PDB entry 8C2I | electron microscopy, 2.70 A resolution | chains B and C of the 8 polymer chains in the assembly

Chain B (and C):
Name: Isoform Flip of Glutamate receptor 1
Organism: Rattus norvegicus
Notes: chain C of this document is another copy of the same molecule, construct and numbering; everything in this record applies to it too
Reference sequence: P19490 (GRIA1_RAT), isoform P19490-2; the construct has insertions or renumbered stretches relative to UniProt, so the offset changes along the chain: -25 to -7 = UniProt 1-19; 2-889 = UniProt 20-907
Chain sequence (915 residues; each row starts with the number of its first residue; numbers below 1 keep their minus sign (Met-25 is residue -25)):
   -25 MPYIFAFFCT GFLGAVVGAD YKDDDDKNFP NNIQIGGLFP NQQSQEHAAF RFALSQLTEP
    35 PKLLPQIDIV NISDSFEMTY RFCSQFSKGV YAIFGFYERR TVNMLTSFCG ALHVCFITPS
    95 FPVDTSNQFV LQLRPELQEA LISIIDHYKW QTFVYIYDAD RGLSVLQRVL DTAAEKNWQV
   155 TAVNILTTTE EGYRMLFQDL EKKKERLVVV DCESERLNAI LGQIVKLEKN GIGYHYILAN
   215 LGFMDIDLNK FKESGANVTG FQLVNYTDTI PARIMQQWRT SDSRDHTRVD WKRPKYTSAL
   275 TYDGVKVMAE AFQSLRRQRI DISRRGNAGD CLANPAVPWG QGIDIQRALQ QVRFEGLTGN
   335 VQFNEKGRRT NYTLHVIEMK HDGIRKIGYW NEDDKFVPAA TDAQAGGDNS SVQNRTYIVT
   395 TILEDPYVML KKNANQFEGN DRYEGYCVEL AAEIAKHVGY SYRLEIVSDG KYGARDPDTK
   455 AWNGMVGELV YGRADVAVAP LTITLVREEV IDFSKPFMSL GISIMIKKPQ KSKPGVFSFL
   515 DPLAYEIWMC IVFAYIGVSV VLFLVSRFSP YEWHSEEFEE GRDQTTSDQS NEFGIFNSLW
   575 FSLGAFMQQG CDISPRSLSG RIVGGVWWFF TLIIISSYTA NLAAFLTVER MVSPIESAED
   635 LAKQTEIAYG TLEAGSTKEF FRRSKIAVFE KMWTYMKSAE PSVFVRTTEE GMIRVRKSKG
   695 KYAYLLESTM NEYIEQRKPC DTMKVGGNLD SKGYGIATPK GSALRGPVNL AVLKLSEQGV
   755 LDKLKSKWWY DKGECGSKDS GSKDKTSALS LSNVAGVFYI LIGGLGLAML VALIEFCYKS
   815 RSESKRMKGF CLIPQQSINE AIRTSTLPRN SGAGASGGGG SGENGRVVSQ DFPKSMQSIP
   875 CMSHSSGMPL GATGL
Unresolved in the structure: -25 to 505, 548-565, 625-777, 816-889 (chain C: -25 to 505, 546-565, 627-779, 816-889)
Construct notes: insertion (-6 to 1)

How chain B and chain C interact:
Pairs across the interface (80; chain B residue first):
  Asp515(B) with Ala782(C)
  Pro516(B) with Ala782(C); Leu783(C), hydrogen bond (backbone-backbone)
  Leu517(B) with Leu783(C)
  Ala518(B) with Ala782(C); Leu783(C), hydrogen bond (backbone-backbone)
  Ile521(B) with Leu783(C); Ser784(C); Leu785(C), hydrophobic; Val788(C), hydrophobic
  Cys524(B) with Leu785(C), hydrophobic; Phe792(C)
  Ala528(B) with Leu795(C), hydrophobic
  Gly531(B) with Leu799(C)
  Val532(B) with Leu795(C), hydrophobic
  Val535(B) with Met803(C), hydrophobic
  Leu538(B) with Met803(C), hydrophobic
  Val539(B) with Ala802(C); Ala806(C), hydrophobic
  Phe542(B) with Ala806(C), hydrophobic
  Pro544(B) with Phe810(C)
  Ala579(B) with Gln583(C), hydrogen bond (backbone-side chain)
  Gln582(B) with Gln582(C)
  Ser588(B) with Trp574(C); Cys585(C); Asp586(C)
  Pro589(B) with Trp574(C)
  Arg590(B) with Phe570(C)
  Leu592(B) with Phe570(C), hydrophobic; Val805(C), hydrophobic
  Ser593(B) with Ala802(C), hydrogen bond (side chain-backbone); Val805(C); Ala806(C), hydrogen bond (side chain-backbone)
  Arg595(B) with Phe570(C); Asn571(C), hydrogen bond; Trp574(C); Asp586(C), salt bridge
  Ile596(B) with Gly798(C); Ala802(C), hydrophobic
  Val597(B) with Leu799(C), hydrophobic; Ala802(C), hydrophobic
  Val600(B) with Leu795(C), hydrophobic
  Trp601(B) with Leu795(C), hydrophobic
  Trp602(B) with Trp574(C), hydrophobic; Gly578(C); Met581(C), hydrophobic; Gln583(C); Cys585(C), hydrophobic
  Phe603(B) with Phe513(C), hydrophobic; Met581(C), hydrophobic
  Phe604(B) with Phe792(C), hydrophobic; Leu795(C), hydrophobic
  Leu606(B) with Gln582(C); Ile609(C), hydrophobic
  Ile607(B) with Phe513(C), hydrophobic; Tyr612(C); Val791(C), hydrophobic
  Ser610(B) with Tyr612(C); Thr613(C), hydrogen bond
  Ser611(B) with Leu616(C); Leu783(C)
  Ala614(B) with Leu616(C), hydrophobic; Ala617(C); Leu620(C), hydrophobic
  Asn615(B) with Leu620(C); Ser781(C), hydrogen bond (side chain-backbone); Ala782(C); Leu783(C)
  Ala618(B) with Leu620(C); Thr621(C); Arg624(C)
  Phe619(B) with Arg624(C); Ser781(C); Ala782(C)
  Thr621(B) with Thr621(C)
  Val622(B) with Thr621(C); Arg624(C), hydrogen bond (backbone-side chain); Met625(C), hydrophobic
  Arg624(B) with Arg624(C); Ser781(C), hydrogen bond
Also at the interface, not in a pair above, chain B (51 interface residues in all): Glu520, Ile525, Gly584, Ser591, Gly598, Gly599, Thr605, Ile608, Thr613, Ala617, Glu623
Also at the interface, not in a pair above, chain C (39 interface residues in all): Leu577, Gly584, Ile794, Leu807

In short:
51 residues of chain B and 39 residues of chain C are in contact; the contacts include 10 hydrogen bonds and 1
salt bridge. Among the polar pairs are Arg595(B)-Asp586(C), Ala579(B)-Gln583(C) and Ser593(B)-Ala802(C).
Both chains are Isoform Flip of Glutamate receptor 1 (Rattus norvegicus). Entry 8C2I (Transmembrane domain of
resting state homomeric GluA1 AMPA receptor in complex with TARP gamma 3) was determined by electron
microscopy together with 8C1P, 8C1Q, 8C1R, 8C1S, 8C2H, 8P3Q and 9 further entries from the same study.
